Entry 5T4I (X-ray diffraction, 2.39 A resolution); this record covers chains A and B of the 6 polymer chains in the assembly.

[Chain A (and B)]
Molecule: Nuclease EXOG, mitochondrial
Organism: Homo sapiens
Notes: EC 3.1.30.-; chain B of this document is another copy of the same molecule, construct and numbering; everything in this record applies to it too
Reference sequence: Q9Y2C4 (EXOG_HUMAN); residues 59-368 here = UniProt positions 59-368
Sequence (317 residues; row label = number of the first residue in the row):
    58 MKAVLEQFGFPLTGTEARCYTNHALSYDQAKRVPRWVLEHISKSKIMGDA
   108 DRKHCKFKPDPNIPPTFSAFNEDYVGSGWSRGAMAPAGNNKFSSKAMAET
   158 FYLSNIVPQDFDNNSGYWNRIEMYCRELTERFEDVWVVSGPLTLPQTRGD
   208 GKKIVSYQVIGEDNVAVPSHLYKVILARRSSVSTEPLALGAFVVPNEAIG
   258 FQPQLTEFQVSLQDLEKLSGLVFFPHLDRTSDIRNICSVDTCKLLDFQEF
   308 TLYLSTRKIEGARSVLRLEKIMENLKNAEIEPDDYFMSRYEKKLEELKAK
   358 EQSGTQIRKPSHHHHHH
Not modelled in the structure: 58-59, 357-374 (chain B: 58-59, 358-374)
Differences from the reference sequence: initiating methionine (58); engineered mutation A140 (His in Q9Y2C4); expression tag (369-374)
Curated features (UniProtKB/Swiss-Prot):
  - binding site (a divalent metal cation): N171
Disulfide bonds: C294-C299
Metal / ion sites: Mn2+: N171 (shared with 2 residues of chain E)
From the paper describing this entry:
  - mutagenesis - H140A: abolished catalytic activity
  - mutagenesis - R314A: decreased binding to the 9-nt DNA strand
  - mutagenesis - R314A: increased catalytic activity with the 9-nt DNA strand
  - mutagenesis - R314A: decreased binding to 5'-P-containing DNA
  - mutagenesis - R314A: increased catalytic activity on 5'-P-containing DNA

[How chain A and chain B interact]
Pairs across the interface - 118 pairs, chain A then chain B:
  V61(A) with H97(B); W193(B), hydrogen bond (backbone-side chain)
  L62(A) with H80(B); A81(B); L95(B); E96(B); H97(B); W193(B)
  Q64(A) with W193(B); R235(B); H283(B)
  F65(A) with W193(B), hydrophobic; L233(B), hydrophobic; L244(B), hydrophobic; F281(B); P282(B); H283(B), hydrogen bond (backbone-backbone); L284(B)
  G66(A) with P282(B)
  F67(A) with A74(B), hydrophobic; C76(B), hydrophobic; A81(B), hydrophobic; W93(B), hydrophobic; L95(B), hydrophobic; P282(B)
  P68(A) with W93(B), hydrophobic; V195(B), hydrophobic; V279(B)
  L69(A) with L278(B); V279(B), hydrogen bond (backbone-backbone); P282(B), hydrophobic
  T70(A) with T72(B); W93(B); L278(B)
  T72(A) with T70(B); T72(B), hydrogen bond
  A74(A) with F67(B), hydrophobic
  C76(A) with F67(B), hydrophobic
  H80(A) with L62(B)
  A81(A) with L62(B); F67(B), hydrophobic
  Q86(A) with G277(B), hydrogen bond (side chain-backbone)
  A87(A) with S276(B); G277(B)
  R89(A) with K274(B), hydrogen bond (side chain-backbone)
  R92(A) with R92(B)
  W93(A) with F67(B), hydrophobic; P68(B), hydrophobic; T70(B)
  L95(A) with L62(B); F67(B), hydrophobic
  E96(A) with L62(B)
  H97(A) with V61(B); L62(B)
  T123(A) with Q270(B); K274(B), hydrogen bond (backbone-side chain)
  F124(A) with E273(B); G277(B); L278(B); V279(B), hydrophobic
  W193(A) with V61(B), hydrogen bond (side chain-backbone); L62(B), hydrogen bond (side chain-backbone); Q64(B); F65(B), hydrophobic
  V195(A) with P68(B), hydrophobic
  P202(A) with V216(B), hydrophobic
  K209(A) with Q215(B)
  K210(A) with Q215(B); V216(B), hydrogen bond (backbone-backbone); G218(B), hydrogen bond (side chain-backbone); N221(B), hydrogen bond
  I211(A) with S213(B); Y214(B)
  V212(A) with V212(B); S213(B); Y214(B), hydrogen bond (backbone-backbone); V216(B), hydrophobic
  S213(A) with V212(B); S213(B), hydrogen bond
  Y214(A) with I211(B); V212(B), hydrogen bond (backbone-backbone)
  Q215(A) with K209(B); K210(B); I211(B)
  V216(A) with P202(B), hydrophobic; K210(B), hydrogen bond (backbone-backbone); V212(B), hydrophobic
  G218(A) with K210(B), hydrogen bond (backbone-side chain)
  D220(A) with K274(B), salt bridge
  N221(A) with P202(B); K210(B), hydrogen bond
  L233(A) with F65(B), hydrophobic
  R235(A) with Q64(B)
  L244(A) with F65(B), hydrophobic
  E273(A) with F124(B)
  K274(A) with R89(B), hydrogen bond (backbone-side chain); T123(B); D220(B), salt bridge
  S276(A) with A87(B)
  G277(A) with L69(B); T70(B); Q86(B), hydrogen bond (backbone-side chain); A87(B); F124(B)
  L278(A) with L69(B); T70(B); F124(B)
  V279(A) with P68(B); L69(B), hydrogen bond (backbone-backbone); F124(B), hydrophobic
  F281(A) with F65(B)
  P282(A) with F65(B); G66(B); F67(B); L69(B), hydrophobic
  H283(A) with F65(B), hydrogen bond (backbone-backbone); G66(B)
  L284(A) with F65(B), hydrophobic
Also at the interface, not in a pair above, chain A (55 interface residues in all): S83, I217, E219, F280
Also at the interface, not in a pair above, chain B (57 interface residues in all): S83, T200, E219, L275, F280

[In short]
55 residues of chain A and 57 residues of chain B are in contact, with 22 hydrogen bonds and 2 salt bridges.
Polar contacts include D220(A)-K274(B), V61(A)-W193(B) and T72(A)-T72(B). From the paper: H140A of chain A
abolishes catalytic activity; R314A of chain A reduces binding to the 9-nt DNA strand.
Chain A and chain B are both Nuclease EXOG, mitochondrial (Homo sapiens); the structure, A Novel domain in
human EXOG converts apoptotic endonuclease to DNA-repair enzyme, was determined by X-ray diffraction together
with 5T40 and 5T5C from the same study.
